PDB entry 9BYG | electron microscopy, 3.77 A resolution | chains C and D of the 4 polymer chains in the assembly

[Chain C (and D)]
Name: Ribonucleoside-diphosphate reductase subunit beta
Organism: Bacillus subtilis
Notes: EC 1.17.4.1; chain D of this document is another copy of the same molecule, construct and numbering; everything in this record applies to it too
Reference sequence: P50621 (RIR2_BACSU); residue numbers follow UniProt; this construct covers 1-329
Chain sequence (350 residues; each row starts with the number of its first residue; numbers below 1 keep their minus sign (Met-20 is residue -20)):
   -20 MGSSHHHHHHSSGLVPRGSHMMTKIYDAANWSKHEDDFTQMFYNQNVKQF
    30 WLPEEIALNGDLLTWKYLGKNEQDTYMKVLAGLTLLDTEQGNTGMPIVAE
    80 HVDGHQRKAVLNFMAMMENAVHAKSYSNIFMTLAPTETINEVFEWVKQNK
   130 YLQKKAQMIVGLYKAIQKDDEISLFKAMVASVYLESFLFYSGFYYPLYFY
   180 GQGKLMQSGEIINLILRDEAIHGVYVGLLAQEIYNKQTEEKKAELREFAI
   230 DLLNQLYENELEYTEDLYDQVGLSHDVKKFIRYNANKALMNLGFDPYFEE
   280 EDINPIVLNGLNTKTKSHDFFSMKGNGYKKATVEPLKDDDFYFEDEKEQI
Disordered / not traced: -20 to 15, 291-308, 323-329
Sequence notes: initiating methionine (-20); expression tag (-19 to 0)
Bound ions: Mn2+ site 1: Asp66, Glu97, His101, Glu198; Mn2+ site 2: Glu97, Glu164, Glu198, His201
Swiss-Prot annotation at these positions:
  - active site: Tyr105
  - binding site (Fe cation): Asp66, Glu97, His101, Glu164, Glu198, His201

[Interface between chain C and chain D]
Pairs across the interface (31; chain C residue first):
  Tyr22(C) - Ala99(D)  hydrogen bond (side chain-backbone)
  Phe29(C) - Phe29(D)  hydrophobic
  Leu31(C) - Tyr22(D)
  Thr67(C) - His84(D)
  Gly70(C) - Asn91(D)  hydrogen bond (backbone-side chain)
  Asn71(C) - His84(D)  hydrogen bond
  Asn71(C) - Lys87(D)
  His84(C) - Thr67(D)
  His84(C) - Asn71(D)  hydrogen bond
  Lys87(C) - Asn71(D)
  Ala88(C) - Asn98(D)
  Asn91(C) - Ala94(D)
  Asn91(C) - Asn98(D)  hydrogen bond
  Phe92(C) - Met95(D)  hydrophobic
  Ala94(C) - Asn91(D)  hydrogen bond (backbone-side chain)
  Met95(C) - Asn91(D)
  Met95(C) - Phe92(D)  hydrophobic
  Met95(C) - Met95(D)  hydrophobic
  Asn98(C) - Lys87(D)
  Asn98(C) - Ala88(D)
  Asn98(C) - Asn91(D)  hydrogen bond
  Ala99(C) - Tyr22(D)  hydrogen bond (backbone-side chain)
  Ala99(C) - Ala88(D)
  Lys103(C) - Tyr22(D)
  Thr311(C) - Gly39(D)
  Val312(C) - Gly39(D)
  Val312(C) - Leu42(D)
  Glu313(C) - Leu42(D)
  Pro314(C) - Leu42(D)
  Pro314(C) - Tyr46(D)  hydrophobic
  Lys316(C) - Tyr46(D)
Also at the interface, not in a pair above, chain C (23 interface residues in all): Val26, Pro75
Also at the interface, not in a pair above, chain D (21 interface residues in all): Val26, Leu31, Thr43, Lys103, Gly182

[Overview]
23 residues of chain C face 21 of chain D across their interface, with 8 hydrogen bonds. Among the polar pairs
are Tyr22(C)-Ala99(D), Gly70(C)-Asn91(D) and Asn71(C)-His84(D). UniProt lists active-site residue Tyr105(C)
and 6 Fe cation-binding residues on chain C.
Both chains are Ribonucleoside-diphosphate reductase subunit beta (Bacillus subtilis). Entry 9BYG (Class 19
model for product condition of Bacillus subtilis ribonucleotide reductase complex) was determined by electron
microscopy together with 9BW3, 9BWX, 9BX2, 9BX3, 9BX6, 9BX8 and 39 further entries from the same study.
